PDB entry 6RLX | X-ray diffraction, 1.50 A resolution | chains B and D of the 4 polymer chains in the assembly

== Chain B (and D) ==
Protein: Relaxin, B-chain
Source organism: Homo sapiens
Notes: chain D of this document is another copy of the same molecule, construct and numbering; everything in this record applies to it too
UniProtKB: P04090 (REL2_HUMAN); residues -2 to 25 here correspond to UniProt positions 26-53 (UniProt number = residue number + 28)
Amino-acid sequence (28 residues; numbered -2 to 25; the number before each row is that of its first residue; numbers below 1 keep their minus sign (Ser-2 is residue -2)):
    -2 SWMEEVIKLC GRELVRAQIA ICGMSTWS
Not modelled in the structure: 25 (chain D: 23-25)

== Chain B / chain D interface ==
Contacting residue pairs (6):
  Val12(B) - Gln15(D)
  Gln15(B) - Val12(D)
  Ile16(B) - Ile16(D)  hydrophobic
  Ile16(B) - Cys19(D)  hydrophobic
  Cys19(B) - Arg13(D)
  Cys19(B) - Ile16(D)  hydrophobic

== Overview ==
4 residues of chain B face 5 of chain D across their interface.
Both chains are Relaxin, B-chain (Homo sapiens). Entry 6RLX (X-ray structure of human relaxin at 1.5
angstroms. comparison to insulin and implications for receptor binding ...) was determined by X-ray
diffraction.
